Entry 3U7K (X-ray diffraction, 1.90 A resolution); this record covers chain A.

# Chain A
Protein: Peptide deformylase
Organism: Staphylococcus aureus
Notes: EC 3.5.1.88
Reference sequence: Q5HGZ3 (DEF_STAAC); residues 1-183 here = UniProt positions 1-183
Amino-acid sequence (191 residues; row label = number of the first residue in the row):
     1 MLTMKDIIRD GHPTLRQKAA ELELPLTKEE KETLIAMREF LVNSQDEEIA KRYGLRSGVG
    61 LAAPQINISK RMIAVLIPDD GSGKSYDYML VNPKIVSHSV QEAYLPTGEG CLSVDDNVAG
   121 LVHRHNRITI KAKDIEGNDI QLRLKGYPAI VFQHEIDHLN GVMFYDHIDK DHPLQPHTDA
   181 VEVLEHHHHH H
Unresolved in the structure: 186-191
Differences from the reference sequence: expression tag (184-191)
Modified residues: Cys111 (3-sulfinoalanine; CSD)
Bound ions: Zn2+: Cys111, His154, His158 (together with MDB)
Small-molecule neighbours: MDB ((S)-N-(cyclopentylmethyl)-N-(2-(hydroxyamino)-2-oxoethyl)-2-(3-(2-methoxyphenyl)ureido)-3,3-dimethylbutanamide): Gln45, Arg56, Ser57, Gly58, Val59, Gly60, Gln65, Pro78, Leu105, Glu109, Gly110, Cys111, Leu112, Tyr147, Val151, His154, Glu155, His158, Glu185
UniProt features mapped onto this chain:
  - active site: Glu155
  - binding site (Fe cation): Cys111, His154, His158
What the authors report for this chain:
  - binding site for MDB: Arg56, Ser57, Gly58, Val59, Gly60, Gln65, Leu105, Glu109, Cys111, Leu112, Tyr147, Val151, His154, Glu155, His158
  - post-translational modification sites: Cys111
  - conformationally variable residues: Leu41 to Lys51, Gly54 to Gly58, Asp80 to Gly81, Thr107 to Gly110, Asn117 to Gly120, Asp171 to Gln175

# In short
Chain A binds compound MDB. Cys111, His154 and His158 coordinate Zn2+. From UniProt: active-site residue
Glu155 and 3 Fe cation-binding residues. The paper reports a binding site for MDB at Arg56, Ser57 and Gly58
among others; a modification site at Cys111.
Chain A is Peptide deformylase (Staphylococcus aureus); the structure, Crystal structures of the
Staphylococcus aureus peptide deformylase in complex with two classes of new inhibitors, was determined by
X-ray diffraction together with 3U7L, 3U7M and 3U7N from the same study.
